PDB entry 8IQG | electron microscopy, 3.50 A resolution | chains E and B of the 5 polymer chains in the assembly

# Chain E
Molecule: Histone H4
Organism: Homo sapiens
UniProtKB: P62805 (H4_HUMAN); residues 0-102 here correspond to UniProt positions 1-103 (UniProt number = residue number + 1)
Chain sequence (103 residues; row label = number of the first residue in the row; numbering starts at 0):
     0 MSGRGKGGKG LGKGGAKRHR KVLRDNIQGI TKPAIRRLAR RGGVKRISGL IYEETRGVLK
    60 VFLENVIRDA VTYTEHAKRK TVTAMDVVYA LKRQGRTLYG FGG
Disordered / not traced: 0-22, 102
UniProt features mapped onto this chain:
  - DNA-binding region: Lys-16 to Lys-20
  - modified residue: Ser-1 (N-acetylserine), Arg-3 (Asymmetric dimethylarginine), Lys-5 (N6-(2-hydroxyisobutyryl)lysine), Lys-8 (N6-(2-hydroxyisobutyryl)lysine), Lys-12 (N6-(2-hydroxyisobutyryl)lysine), Lys-16 (N6-(2-hydroxyisobutyryl)lysine), Lys-20 (N6,N6,N6-trimethyllysine), Lys-31 (N6-(2-hydroxyisobutyryl)lysine), Lys-44 (N6-(2-hydroxyisobutyryl)lysine), Ser-47 (Phosphoserine), Tyr-51 (Phosphotyrosine), Lys-59 (N6-(2-hydroxyisobutyryl)lysine), Lys-77 (N6-(2-hydroxyisobutyryl)lysine), Lys-79 (N6-(2-hydroxyisobutyryl)lysine), Thr-80 (Phosphothreonine), Tyr-88 (Phosphotyrosine), Lys-91 (N6-(2-hydroxyisobutyryl)lysine)
  - cross-link (Glycyl lysine isopeptide (Lys-Gly)): Lys-12 (interchain with G-Cter in SUMO2), Lys-20 (interchain with G-Cter in SUMO2), Lys-31 (interchain with G-Cter in SUMO2), Lys-59 (interchain with G-Cter in SUMO2), Lys-79 (interchain with G-Cter in SUMO2), Lys-91 (interchain with G-Cter in SUMO2)

# Chain B
Molecule: Chromatin assembly factor 1 subunit B
Organism: Homo sapiens
UniProtKB: Q13112 (CAF1B_HUMAN); numbering as in UniProt (aligned over 1-559)
Chain sequence (559 residues; row label = number of the first residue in the row):
     1 MKVITCEIAW HNKEPVYSLD FQHGTAGRIH RLASAGVDTN VRIWKVEKGP DGKAIVEFLS
    61 NLARHTKAVN VVRFSPTGEI LASGGDDAVI LLWKVNDNKE PEQIAFQDED EAQLNKENWT
   121 VVKTLRGHLE DVYDICWATD GNLMASASVD NTAIIWDVSK GQKISIFNEH KSYVQGVTWD
   181 PLGQYVATLS CDRVLRVYSI QKKRVAFNVS KMLSGIGAEG EARSYRMFHD DSMKSFFRRL
   241 SFTPDGSLLL TPAGCVESGE NVMNTTYVFS RKNLKRPIAH LPCPGKATLA VRCCPVYFEL
   301 RPVVETGVEL MSLPYRLVFA VASEDSVLLY DTQQSFPFGY VSNIHYHTLS DISWSSDGAF
   361 LAISSTDGYC SFVTFEKDEL GIPLKEKPVL NMRTPDTAKK TKSQTHRGSS PGPRPVEGTP
   421 ASRTQDPSSP GTTPPQARQA PAPTVIRDPP SITPAVKSPL PGPSEEKTLQ PSSQNTKAHP
   481 SRRVTLNTLQ AWSKTTPRRI NLTPLKTDTP PSSVPTSVIS TPSTEEIQSE TPGDAQGSPP
   541 ELKRPRLDEN KGGTESLDP
Disordered / not traced: 97-112, 214-224, 393-559
UniProt features mapped onto this chain:
  - modified residue: Thr-394 (Phosphothreonine), Ser-409 (Phosphoserine), Thr-419 (Phosphothreonine), Ser-429 (Phosphoserine), Thr-433 (Phosphothreonine), Ser-458 (Phosphoserine), Lys-494 (N6-acetyllysine), Thr-495 (Phosphothreonine), Thr-509 (Phosphothreonine), Thr-521 (Phosphothreonine), Thr-531 (Phosphothreonine), Ser-538 (Phosphoserine)

# Chain E / chain B interface
Contacting residue pairs (38):
  Tyr-72(E) / Asp-86(B)
  Tyr-72(E) / Glu-130(B)
  Tyr-72(E) / Val-149(B)  hydrophobic
  Tyr-72(E) / Tyr-173(B)  hydrogen bond (backbone-side chain)
  His-75(E) / Glu-130(B)  salt bridge
  His-75(E) / Val-149(B)
  His-75(E) / Asn-151(B)
  His-75(E) / Tyr-173(B)
  Ala-76(E) / Lys-171(B)
  Ala-76(E) / Tyr-173(B)
  Lys-77(E) / Lys-171(B)
  Arg-78(E) / Tyr-173(B)
  Met-84(E) / Asp-231(B)
  Met-84(E) / Met-233(B)
  Met-84(E) / Lys-234(B)
  Asp-85(E) / Tyr-173(B)
  Val-87(E) / Phe-236(B)  hydrophobic
  Tyr-88(E) / Tyr-133(B)
  Tyr-88(E) / Tyr-173(B)  hydrophobic
  Tyr-88(E) / Gln-175(B)  hydrogen bond
  Tyr-88(E) / Phe-236(B)  hydrophobic
  Lys-91(E) / Tyr-17(B)
  Lys-91(E) / Asp-86(B)  salt bridge
  Lys-91(E) / Tyr-133(B)
  Lys-91(E) / Phe-236(B)
  Arg-92(E) / Lys-67(B)
  Arg-92(E) / Asp-86(B)  salt bridge
  Gly-94(E) / Val-37(B)
  Thr-96(E) / Pro-15(B)
  Leu-97(E) / His-347(B)
  Tyr-98(E) / His-347(B)
  Tyr-98(E) / Thr-366(B)  hydrogen bond (side chain-backbone)
  Tyr-98(E) / Asp-367(B)
  Gly-99(E) / His-347(B)  hydrogen bond (backbone-side chain)
  Phe-100(E) / Lys-234(B)
  Gly-101(E) / Lys-234(B)
  Gly-101(E) / Phe-236(B)
  Gly-101(E) / Thr-348(B)
Interface residues without a listed pair, chain E (20 interface residues in all): Thr-71, Thr-73
Interface residues without a listed pair, chain B (26 interface residues in all): Lys-13, Ala-68, Asn-70, Asp-87, Asp-131, Ser-235

# Summary
The interface between chain E and chain B involves 20 residues on one side and 26 on the other, with 4
hydrogen bonds and 3 salt bridges. Polar contacts include His-75(E)/Glu-130(B), Lys-91(E)/Asp-86(B) and
Arg-92(E)/Asp-86(B). UniProt lists a DNA-binding region on chain E.
Chain E is Histone H4 and chain B is Chromatin assembly factor 1 subunit B, both from Homo sapiens; the
structure, Cryo-EM structure of the monomeric human CAF1-H3-H4 complex, was determined by electron microscopy
(same publication as 7Y5K, 7Y5L, 7Y5O, 7Y5U, 7Y5V, 7Y5W and 4 further entries).
